Entry 3DMT (X-ray diffraction, 2.30 A resolution); this record covers chains B and C of the 4 polymer chains in the assembly.

Chain B:
Molecule: Glyceraldehyde-3-phosphate dehydrogenase, glycosomal
From: Trypanosoma cruzi
Notes: EC 1.2.1.12
UniProtKB: P22513 (G3PG_TRYCR); residue numbers follow UniProt; this construct covers 1-359
Chain sequence (359 residues; row label = number of the first residue in the row):
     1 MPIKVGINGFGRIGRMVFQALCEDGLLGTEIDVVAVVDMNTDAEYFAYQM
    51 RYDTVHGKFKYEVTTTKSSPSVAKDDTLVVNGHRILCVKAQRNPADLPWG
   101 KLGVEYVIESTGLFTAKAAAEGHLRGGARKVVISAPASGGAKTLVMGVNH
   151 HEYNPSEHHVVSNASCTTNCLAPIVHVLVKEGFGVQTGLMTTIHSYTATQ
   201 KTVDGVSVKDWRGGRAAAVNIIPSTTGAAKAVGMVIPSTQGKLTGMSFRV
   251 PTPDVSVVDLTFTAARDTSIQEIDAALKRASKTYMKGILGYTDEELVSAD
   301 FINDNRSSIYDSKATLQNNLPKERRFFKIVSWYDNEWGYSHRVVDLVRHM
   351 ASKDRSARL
UniProt features mapped onto this chain:
  - motif: A357 to L359 (Microbody targeting signal)
  - active site: C166 (Nucleophile)
  - binding site (NAD(+)): R12, I13, D38, Q91, S134, N335
  - binding site (D-glyceraldehyde 3-phosphate): S165 to T167, T197, T226, G227, R249
  - site: H194 (Activates thiol group during catalysis)
Small-molecule neighbours: NAD (nicotinamide-adenine-dinucleotide): N8, G9, F10, G11, R12, I13, G14, V37, D38, M39, A90, Q91, S110, T111, G112, L113, F114, T115, S134, A135, C166, A198, N335, E336, Y339

Chain C:
Molecule: Glyceraldehyde-3-phosphate dehydrogenase, glycosomal
From: Trypanosoma cruzi
Notes: EC 1.2.1.12
UniProtKB: P22513 (G3PG_TRYCR); residues 1-359 here = UniProt positions 1-359
Chain sequence (359 residues; each row starts with the number of its first residue):
     1 MPIKVGINGFGRIGRMVFQALCEDGLLGTEIDVVAVVDMNTDAEYFAYQM
    51 RYDTVHGKFKYEVTTTKSSPSVAKDDTLVVNGHRILCVKAQRNPADLPWG
   101 KLGVEYVIESTGLFTAKAAAEGHLRGGARKVVISAPASGGAKTLVMGVNH
   151 HEYNPSEHHVVSNASCTTNCLAPIVHVLVKEGFGVQTGLMTTIHSYTATQ
   201 KTVDGVSVKDWRGGRAAAVNIIPSTTGAAKAVGMVIPSTQGKLTGMSFRV
   251 PTPDVSVVDLTFTAARDTSIQEIDAALKRASKTYMKGILGYTDEELVSAD
   301 FINDNRSSIYDSKATLQNNLPKERRFFKIVSWYDNEWGYSHRVVDLVRHM
   351 ASKDRSARL
Modified positions: C166 (carboxymethylated cysteine; CCS)
UniProt features mapped onto this chain:
  - motif: A357 to L359 (Microbody targeting signal)
  - binding site (NAD(+)): R12, I13, D38, Q91, S134, N335
  - binding site (D-glyceraldehyde 3-phosphate): S165, T167, T197, T226, G227, R249
  - site: H194 (Activates thiol group during catalysis)
Small-molecule neighbours: NAD (nicotinamide-adenine-dinucleotide): N8, G9, F10, G11, R12, I13, V37, D38, M39, A90, Q91, R92, S110, T111, G112, L113, F114, T115, S134, A135, C166, A198, N335, E336, Y339

Interface between chain B and chain C:
Residue-residue contacts (71; chain B residue first):
  R12(B) - V203(C)
  R12(B) - D204(C)  salt bridge
  R15(B) - D204(C)
  D38(B) - V206(C)
  N40(B) - V206(C)
  N40(B) - V208(C)
  D42(B) - W211(C)
  E44(B) - W211(C)
  Y45(B) - G205(C)  hydrogen bond (side chain-backbone)
  Y45(B) - V206(C)
  Y45(B) - S207(C)  hydrogen bond (side chain-backbone)
  Y45(B) - V208(C)
  Y45(B) - W211(C)
  Y48(B) - W211(C)  hydrophobic
  Y48(B) - R215(C)  hydrogen bond
  Y52(B) - R215(C)
  D53(B) - D204(C)
  D53(B) - R215(C)
  T54(B) - D204(C)  hydrogen bond
  T54(B) - R215(C)  hydrogen bond
  T54(B) - V219(C)
  T54(B) - N220(C)  hydrogen bond
  Y196(B) - T202(C)
  Y196(B) - V203(C)
  Y196(B) - A218(C)
  T197(B) - T202(C)  hydrogen bond (backbone-side chain)
  T197(B) - V203(C)
  A198(B) - T202(C)
  A198(B) - V203(C)
  Q200(B) - T202(C)
  K201(B) - T202(C)
  T202(B) - Y196(C)
  T202(B) - T197(C)  hydrogen bond (side chain-backbone)
  T202(B) - A198(C)
  T202(B) - Q200(C)
  T202(B) - K201(C)
  T202(B) - T202(C)
  T202(B) - A217(C)
  V203(B) - R12(C)
  V203(B) - Y196(C)
  V203(B) - A198(C)
  V203(B) - P253(C)
  D204(B) - R12(C)  salt bridge
  D204(B) - R15(C)  hydrogen bond (backbone-side chain)
  D204(B) - Y52(C)
  D204(B) - D53(C)
  D204(B) - T54(C)  hydrogen bond
  G205(B) - Y45(C)
  V206(B) - D38(C)
  V206(B) - Y45(C)
  V206(B) - Q49(C)
  S207(B) - Y45(C)  hydrogen bond (backbone-side chain)
  V208(B) - N40(C)
  V208(B) - Y45(C)  hydrophobic
  W211(B) - E44(C)
  W211(B) - Y45(C)
  W211(B) - Y48(C)  hydrophobic
  R215(B) - Y48(C)  hydrogen bond
  R215(B) - Y52(C)
  R215(B) - D53(C)
  R215(B) - T54(C)  hydrogen bond
  A216(B) - T54(C)
  A217(B) - T202(C)
  A218(B) - Y196(C)
  A218(B) - A218(C)  hydrophobic
  V219(B) - T54(C)
  V219(B) - Y196(C)
  V219(B) - P253(C)  hydrophobic
  N220(B) - T54(C)  hydrogen bond
  P253(B) - V203(C)
  P253(B) - V219(C)  hydrophobic
Also at the interface, not in a pair above, chain B (33 interface residues in all): Q49, R212
Also at the interface, not in a pair above, chain C (34 interface residues in all): M39, D42, R212, A216

Summary:
The interface between chain B and chain C involves 33 residues on one side and 34 on the other, with 14
hydrogen bonds and 2 salt bridges. Among the polar pairs are R12(B)-D204(C), D204(B)-R12(C) and
Y45(B)-G205(C). Bound to chain B: NAD.
Chain B is Glyceraldehyde-3-phosphate dehydrogenase, glycosomal and chain C is Glyceraldehyde-3-phosphate
dehydrogenase, glycosomal, both from Trypanosoma cruzi; the structure, Structure of Glycosomal
Glyceraldehyde-3-Phosphate Dehydrogenase from Trypanosoma cruzi in complex with the irreversible iodoacetate
inhibitor, was determined by X-ray diffraction.
